Entry 1Y35 (X-ray diffraction, 2.12 A resolution); this record covers chains A and D of the 4 polymer chains in the assembly.

# Chain A
Molecule: Hemoglobin alpha chain
Organism: Homo sapiens
UniProtKB: P69905 (HBA_HUMAN); residues 1-141 here = UniProt positions 1-141
Sequence (141 residues; each row starts with the number of its first residue):
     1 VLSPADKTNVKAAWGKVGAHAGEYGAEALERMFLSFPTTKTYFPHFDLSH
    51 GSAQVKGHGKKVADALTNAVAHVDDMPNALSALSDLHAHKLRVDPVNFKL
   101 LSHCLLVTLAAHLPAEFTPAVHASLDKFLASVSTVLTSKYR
Bound ions: heme Fe near His87 (its only coordinating residue here)
Small-molecule neighbours: heme (HEM): Met32, Thr39, Tyr42, Phe43, His45, Phe46, His58, Lys61, Val62, Ala65, Leu66, Leu83, Leu86, His87, Leu91, Val93, Asn97, Phe98, Leu101, Val132, Ser133, Leu136
Curated features (UniProtKB/Swiss-Prot):
  - site: Lys61 (Not glycated)

# Chain D
Molecule: Hemoglobin beta chain
Organism: Homo sapiens
UniProtKB: P68871 (HBB_HUMAN); residue numbers follow UniProt; this construct covers 1-146
Sequence (146 residues; each row starts with the number of its first residue):
     1 MHLTPEEKSAVTALWGKVNVDEVGGEALGRLLVVFPWTQRFFESFGDLST
    51 PDAVMGNPKVKAHGKKVLGAFSDGLAHLDNLKGTFATLSELHCDKLHVDP
   101 ENFRLLGNVLVCVLAHHFGKEFTPPVQAAYQKVVAGVANALAHKYH
Sequence notes: engineered mutation Met1 (Val in P68871), Phe35 (Tyr in P68871)
Bound ions: heme Fe near His92 (its only coordinating residue here)
Small-molecule neighbours: heme (HEM): Leu31, Thr38, Phe41, Phe42, Phe45, His63, Lys66, Val67, Ala70, Phe71, Phe85, Leu88, Leu91, His92, Leu96, Val98, Asn102, Phe103, Leu106, Leu141

# Chain A / chain D interface
Pairs across the interface (26):
  Pro37(A) with His146(D)
  Thr38(A) with Pro100(D)
  Lys40(A) with His146(D), hydrogen bond (side chain-backbone)
  Thr41(A) with His97(D); Asp99(D); Tyr145(D)
  Tyr42(A) with Arg40(D); Asp99(D), hydrogen bond
  Pro44(A) with His97(D)
  Leu91(A) with Arg40(D), hydrogen bond (backbone-side chain)
  Arg92(A) with Trp37(D); Arg40(D), hydrogen bond (backbone-side chain); Glu43(D), salt bridge
  Asp94(A) with Trp37(D), hydrogen bond; Asp99(D); Glu101(D); Leu105(D)
  Pro95(A) with Trp37(D)
  Val96(A) with Glu101(D)
  Asn97(A) with Asp99(D)
  Tyr140(A) with Pro36(D); Trp37(D), hydrophobic
  Arg141(A) with Val34(D), hydrogen bond (side chain-backbone); Phe35(D); Pro36(D); Trp37(D)
Also at the interface, not in a pair above, chain D (15 interface residues in all): Gln39, Val98

# Overview
14 residues of chain A and 15 residues of chain D are in contact; the contacts include 6 hydrogen bonds and 1
salt bridge. Polar pairs include Arg92(A)-Glu43(D), Lys40(A)-His146(D) and Tyr42(A)-Asp99(D). Ligands of chain
A: heme. Chain D binds heme.
Chain A is Hemoglobin alpha chain and chain D is Hemoglobin beta chain, both from Homo sapiens; the structure,
T-To-T(High) quaternary transitions in human hemoglobin: betaY35F deoxy low-salt (1 test set), was determined
by X-ray diffraction together with 1XXT, 1XY0, 1XZ5, 1XZ7, 1XZU, 1XZV and 45 further entries from the same
study.
